3W5B - chain A; structure by X-ray diffraction, 3.20 A resolution.

Chain A:
Name: SERCA1a
Organism: Oryctolagus cuniculus
UniProtKB: B6CAM1 (B6CAM1_RABIT); residues 1-994 here = UniProt positions 1-994
Sequence (1000 residues; row label = number of the first residue in the row; numbers below 1 keep their minus sign (Ser-5 is residue -5)):
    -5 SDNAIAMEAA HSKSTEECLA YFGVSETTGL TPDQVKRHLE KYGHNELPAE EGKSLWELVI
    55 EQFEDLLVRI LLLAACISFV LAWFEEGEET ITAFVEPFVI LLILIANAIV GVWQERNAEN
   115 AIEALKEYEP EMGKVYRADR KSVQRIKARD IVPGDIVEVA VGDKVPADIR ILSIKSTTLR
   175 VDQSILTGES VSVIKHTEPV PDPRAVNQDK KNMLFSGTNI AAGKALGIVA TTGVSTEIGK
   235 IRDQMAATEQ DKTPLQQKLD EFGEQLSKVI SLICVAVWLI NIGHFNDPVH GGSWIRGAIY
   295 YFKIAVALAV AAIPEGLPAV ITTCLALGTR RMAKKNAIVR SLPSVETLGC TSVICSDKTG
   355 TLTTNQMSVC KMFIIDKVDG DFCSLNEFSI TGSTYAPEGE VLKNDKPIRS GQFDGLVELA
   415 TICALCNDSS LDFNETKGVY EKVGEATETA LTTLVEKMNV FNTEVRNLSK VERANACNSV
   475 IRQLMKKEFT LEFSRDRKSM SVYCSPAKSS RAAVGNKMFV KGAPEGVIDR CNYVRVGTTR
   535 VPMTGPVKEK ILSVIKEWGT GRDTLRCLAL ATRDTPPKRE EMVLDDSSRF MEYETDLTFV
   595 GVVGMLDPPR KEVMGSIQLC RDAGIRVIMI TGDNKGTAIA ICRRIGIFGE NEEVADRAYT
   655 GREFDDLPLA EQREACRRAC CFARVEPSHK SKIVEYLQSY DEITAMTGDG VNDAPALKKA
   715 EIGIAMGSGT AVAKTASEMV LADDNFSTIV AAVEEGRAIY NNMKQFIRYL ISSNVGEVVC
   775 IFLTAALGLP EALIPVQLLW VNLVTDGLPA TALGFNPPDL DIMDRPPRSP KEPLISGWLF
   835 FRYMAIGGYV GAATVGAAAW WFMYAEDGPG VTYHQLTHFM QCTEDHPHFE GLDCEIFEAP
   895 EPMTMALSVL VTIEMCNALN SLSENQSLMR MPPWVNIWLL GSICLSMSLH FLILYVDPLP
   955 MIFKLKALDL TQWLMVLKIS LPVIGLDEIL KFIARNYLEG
Not modelled in the structure: -5 to -3
Differences from the reference sequence: expression tag (-5 to 0)
Cystine bridges: Cys876-Cys888
Bound ions: Mg2+: Ala305, Asn768, Glu771, Asn796; Na+: Leu711, Lys712, Ala714, Glu732
Residues lining bound ligands:
  - phosphatidylethanolamine (PTY), molecule 1: Trp107, Arg324, Phe809, Trp932
  - phosphatidylethanolamine (PTY), molecule 2: Ser830, Gly831, Trp832, Phe835, Leu992
  - phosphatidylethanolamine (PTY), molecule 3: Met923, Phe986, Arg989, Asn990
  - TM1 (2',3'-O-[(1r)-2,4,6-trinitrocyclohexa-2,5-diene-1,1-diyl]adenosine 5'-(dihydrogen phosphate)): Thr353, Glu442, Phe487, Arg489, Lys492, Ser493, Met494, Lys515, Gly516, Ala517, Arg560, Leu562, Thr625, Gly626, Arg678, Val679, Glu680

In short:
Bound to chain A: compound TM1 and 3 copies of phosphatidylethanolamine. Ala305, Asn768, Glu771 and Asn796
form the Mg2+ site. Leu711, Lys712, Ala714 and Glu732 form the Na+ site.
Chain A is SERCA1a (Oryctolagus cuniculus); the structure, Crystal structure of the recombinant SERCA1a
(calcium pump of fast twitch skeletal muscle) in the E1.Mg2+ ..., was determined by X-ray diffraction,
deposited together with 3W5A, 3W5C and 3W5D.
